2ZCQ - chain A; structure by X-ray diffraction, 2.38 A resolution.

== Chain A ==
Molecule: Dehydrosqualene synthase
Organism: Staphylococcus aureus
Notes: EC 2.5.1.-
Reference sequence: A9JQL9 (A9JQL9_STAAU); residues 1-287 here = UniProt positions 1-287
Amino-acid sequence (293 residues; row label = number of the first residue in the row; numbers below 1 keep their minus sign (Ala-5 is residue -5)):
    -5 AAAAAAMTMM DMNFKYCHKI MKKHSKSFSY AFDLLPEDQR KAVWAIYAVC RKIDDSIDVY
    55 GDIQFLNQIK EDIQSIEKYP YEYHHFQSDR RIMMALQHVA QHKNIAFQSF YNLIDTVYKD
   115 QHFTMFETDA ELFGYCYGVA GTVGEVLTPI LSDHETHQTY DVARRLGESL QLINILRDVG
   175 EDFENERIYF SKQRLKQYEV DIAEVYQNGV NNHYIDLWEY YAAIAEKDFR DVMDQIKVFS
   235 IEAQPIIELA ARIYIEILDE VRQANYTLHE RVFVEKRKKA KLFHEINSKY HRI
Unresolved in the structure: -5 to 0, 285-287
Sequence notes: expression tag (-5 to 0)
Ion coordination: Mg2+ site 1: Asp48 (together with bph-652); Mg2+ site 2: Asn168, Asp172 (together with bph-652)
Residues lining bound ligands: bph-652 (B65; (1R)-4-(3-phenoxyphenyl)-1-phosphonobutane-1-sulfonic acid): Met15, Phe22, Phe26, Tyr41, Cys44, Arg45, Asp48, Asp52, Tyr129, Val133, Val137, Leu141, Gln165, Asn168, Arg171, Asp172
Swiss-Prot annotation at these positions:
  - binding site ((2E,6E)-farnesyl diphosphate): His18 to Ser21, Tyr41, Arg45, Gln165, Arg171, Tyr248
  - binding site (Mg(2+)): Asp48, Asp52, Asn168, Asp172

== Summary ==
Chain A binds bph-652. Asn168 and Asp172 form the Mg2+ site 2. From UniProt: 9 (2E,6E)-farnesyl
diphosphate-binding residues and 4 Mg2+-binding residues.
Chain A is Dehydrosqualene synthase (Staphylococcus aureus); the structure, Crystal structure of the C(30)
carotenoid dehydrosqualene synthase from Staphylococcus aureus complexed with bisphosphonate BPH-652, was
determined by X-ray diffraction together with 3W7F, 2ZCO, 2ZCR and 2ZCS from the same study.
